Entry 5FHS (X-ray diffraction, 2.70 A resolution); this record covers chains M and b of the 28 polymer chains in the assembly.

# Chain M
Protein: Proteasome subunit beta type-7
Organism: Saccharomyces cerevisiae (strain ATCC 204508 / S288c)
Notes: EC 3.4.25.1
UniProt: P30657 (PSB7_YEAST); residues -12 to 233 here correspond to UniProt positions 21-266 (UniProt number = residue number + 33)
Sequence (246 residues; row label = number of the first residue in the row; numbers below 1 keep their minus sign (Thr-12 is residue -12)):
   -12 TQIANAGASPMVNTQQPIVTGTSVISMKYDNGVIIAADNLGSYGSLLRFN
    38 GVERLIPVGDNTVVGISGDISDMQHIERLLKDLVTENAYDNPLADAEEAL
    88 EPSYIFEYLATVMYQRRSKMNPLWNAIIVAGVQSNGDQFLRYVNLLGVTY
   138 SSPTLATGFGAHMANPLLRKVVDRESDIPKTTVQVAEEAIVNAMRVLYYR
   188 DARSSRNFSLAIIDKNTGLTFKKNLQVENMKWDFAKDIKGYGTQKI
Not modelled in the structure: -12 to 0

# Chain b
Protein: Proteasome subunit beta type-1
Organism: Saccharomyces cerevisiae (strain ATCC 204508 / S288c)
Notes: EC 3.4.25.1
UniProt: P38624 (PSB1_YEAST); residues 1-196 here correspond to UniProt positions 20-215 (UniProt number = residue number + 19)
Sequence (196 residues; numbered 1 to 196; the number before each row is that of its first residue):
     1 TSIMAVTFKDGVILGADSRTTTGAYIANRVTDKLTRVHDKIWCCRSGSAA
    51 DTQAIADIVQYHLELYTSQYGTPSTETAASVFKELCYENKDNLTAGIIVA
   101 GYDDKNKGEVYTIPLGGSVHKLPYAIAGSGSTFIYGYCDKNFRENMSKEE
   151 TVDFIKHSLSQAIKWDGSSGGVIRMVVLTAAGVERLIFYPDEYEQL
Covalent attachments: CARFILZOMIB, bound form (3BV) linked to Thr1
Small-molecule neighbours: CARFILZOMIB, bound form (3BV; N-{(2S)-2-[(morpholin-4-ylacetyl)amino]-4-phenylbutanoyl}-L-leucyl-N-[(2R,3S,4S)-1,3-dihydroxy-2,6-dimethylheptan-4-yl]-L-phenylalaninamide): Arg19, Thr20, Thr21, Thr22, Ala27, Lys33, Arg45, Ser46, Gly47, Ser48, Ala49, Asp51, Thr52, Thr94, Gly128, Ser129, Ser168
Swiss-Prot annotation at these positions:
  - active site: Thr1 (Nucleophile)
Reported in the primary citation:
  - catalytic residues: Thr1, Lys33 (proposed by the authors, not directly observed)

# How chain M and chain b interact
Pairs across the interface (62; chain M residue first):
  Ser32(M) - Trp165(b)
  Ser32(M) - Asp166(b)
  Ser32(M) - Gly167(b)  hydrogen bond (backbone-backbone)
  Leu33(M) - Phe133(b)  hydrophobic
  Leu33(M) - Trp165(b)
  Leu34(M) - Lys164(b)
  Leu34(M) - Trp165(b)  hydrogen bond (backbone-backbone)
  Leu34(M) - Gly167(b)
  Arg35(M) - Trp165(b)
  Phe146(M) - Ala24(b)
  Phe146(M) - Tyr25(b)
  Tyr185(M) - Glu194(b)  hydrogen bond
  Tyr186(M) - Ile26(b)
  Tyr186(M) - Arg29(b)
  Arg187(M) - Ala24(b)
  Arg187(M) - Tyr25(b)
  Arg187(M) - Ile26(b)  hydrogen bond (backbone-backbone)
  Arg187(M) - Ala27(b)  hydrogen bond (side chain-backbone)
  Arg187(M) - Asn28(b)
  Arg187(M) - Arg29(b)
  Asp188(M) - Ala24(b)
  Asp188(M) - Ile26(b)
  Ala189(M) - Arg19(b)
  Ala189(M) - Ala24(b)  hydrogen bond (backbone-backbone)
  Ala189(M) - Ile26(b)
  Ala189(M) - Gly167(b)
  Arg190(M) - Ala24(b)
  Arg190(M) - Gly167(b)
  Arg193(M) - Asp191(b)  salt bridge
  Arg193(M) - Glu194(b)  salt bridge
  Lys218(M) - Arg29(b)  hydrogen bond (backbone-side chain)
  Trp219(M) - Arg29(b)
  Trp219(M) - Gly171(b)
  Trp219(M) - Val172(b)  hydrophobic
  Trp219(M) - Tyr189(b)
  Trp219(M) - Pro190(b)
  Asp220(M) - Tyr189(b)  hydrogen bond
  Phe221(M) - Arg29(b)
  Phe221(M) - Val30(b)  hydrophobic
  Ala222(M) - Val30(b)  hydrophobic
  Ala222(M) - Arg174(b)  hydrogen bond (backbone-side chain)
  Ala222(M) - Ile187(b)  hydrophobic
  Lys223(M) - Ile187(b)
  Lys223(M) - Tyr189(b)
  Ile225(M) - Val30(b)  hydrophobic
  Ile225(M) - Arg174(b)
  Lys226(M) - Asp32(b)
  Gly227(M) - Asp32(b)  hydrogen bond (backbone-side chain)
  Tyr228(M) - Thr35(b)
  Tyr228(M) - Arg45(b)
  Tyr228(M) - Gln53(b)  hydrogen bond (side chain-backbone)
  Tyr228(M) - Ala56(b)
  Tyr228(M) - Asp57(b)  hydrogen bond
  Gln231(M) - Asp32(b)
  Gln231(M) - Leu34(b)
  Gln231(M) - Thr35(b)
  Gln231(M) - Arg36(b)  hydrogen bond (side chain-backbone)
  Gln231(M) - Trp42(b)
  Gln231(M) - Arg185(b)
  Ile233(M) - Arg36(b)
  Ile233(M) - Trp42(b)
  Ile233(M) - Arg185(b)  hydrogen bond (backbone-side chain)
Other interface residues (no listed pair), chain M (27 interface residues in all): Asn37, Met150, Met217
Other interface residues (no listed pair), chain b (34 interface residues in all): Thr21, Ile163, Ser168

# In short
The interface between chain M and chain b involves 27 residues on one side and 34 on the other, with 14
hydrogen bonds and 2 salt bridges. Polar contacts include Arg193(M)-Asp191(b), Arg193(M)-Glu194(b) and
Tyr185(M)-Glu194(b). CARFILZOMIB, bound form is covalently linked to Thr1(b). The paper reports catalytic
residues Thr1(b) and Lys33(b).
Chain M is Proteasome subunit beta type-7 and chain b is Proteasome subunit beta type-1, both from
Saccharomyces cerevisiae (strain ATCC 204508 / S288c); the structure, Yeast 20S proteasome beta5-K33A mutant
(propeptide expressed in trans) in complex with Carfilzomib, was determined by X-ray diffraction, deposited
together with 5CZ4, 5CZ5, 5CZ6, 5CZ7, 5CZ8, 5CZ9 and 16 further entries.
